PDB entry 5UQZ | X-ray diffraction, 1.15 A resolution | chain A

[Chain A]
Name: Glucan-binding protein C, GbpC
Source organism: Streptococcus mutans UA159
UniProt: Q8DTF1 (Q8DTF1_STRMU); numbering as in UniProt (aligned over 124-477)
Chain sequence (354 residues; each row starts with the number of its first residue):
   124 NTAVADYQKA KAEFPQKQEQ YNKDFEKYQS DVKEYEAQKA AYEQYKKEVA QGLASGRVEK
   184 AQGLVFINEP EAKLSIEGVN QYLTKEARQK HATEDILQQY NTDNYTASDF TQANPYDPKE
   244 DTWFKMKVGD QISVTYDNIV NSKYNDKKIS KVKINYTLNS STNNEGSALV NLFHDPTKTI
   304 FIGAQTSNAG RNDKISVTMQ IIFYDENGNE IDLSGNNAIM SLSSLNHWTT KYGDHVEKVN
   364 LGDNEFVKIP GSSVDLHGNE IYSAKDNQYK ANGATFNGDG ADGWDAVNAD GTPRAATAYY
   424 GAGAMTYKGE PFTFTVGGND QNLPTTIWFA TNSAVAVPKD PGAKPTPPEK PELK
Ion coordination: Ca2+: S347, N349, E360
Reported in the primary citation:
  - Ca2+ coordination: S347, N349, E360
  - mutagenesis - V410DEL/N411DEL/A412DEL/D413DEL/G414DEL/T415DEL/P416DEL/R417DEL/A418DEL: unchanged growth

[In short]
The Ca2+ site is built by S347, N349 and E360. The paper reports that
V410DEL/N411DEL/A412DEL/D413DEL/G414DEL/T415DEL/P416DEL/R417DEL/A418DEL leave growth unchanged; Ca2+
coordination by S347, N349 and E360.
Chain A is Glucan-binding protein C, GbpC (Streptococcus mutans UA159); the structure, Structural Analysis of
the Glucan Binding Protein C of Streptococcus mutans Provides Evidence that it Mediates ..., was determined by
X-ray diffraction together with 6CAM from the same study.
